PDB entry 8CO3 | X-ray diffraction, 1.68 A resolution | chains B and C of the 4 polymer chains in the assembly

Chain B (and C):
Protein: Carbonic anhydrase 12
Source organism: Homo sapiens
Notes: EC 4.2.1.1; chain C of this document is another copy of the same molecule, construct and numbering; everything in this record applies to it too
UniProt: O43570 (CAH12_HUMAN); the author numbering skips numbers that UniProt does not, so the offset changes along the chain: 3-77 = UniProt 30-104; 81-84 = UniProt 105-108; 87-269 = UniProt 109-291
Amino-acid sequence (263 residues; each row starts with the number of its first residue; note: 5 numbers in that range are skipped by the numbering (no residue carries them; nothing is unmodelled there)):
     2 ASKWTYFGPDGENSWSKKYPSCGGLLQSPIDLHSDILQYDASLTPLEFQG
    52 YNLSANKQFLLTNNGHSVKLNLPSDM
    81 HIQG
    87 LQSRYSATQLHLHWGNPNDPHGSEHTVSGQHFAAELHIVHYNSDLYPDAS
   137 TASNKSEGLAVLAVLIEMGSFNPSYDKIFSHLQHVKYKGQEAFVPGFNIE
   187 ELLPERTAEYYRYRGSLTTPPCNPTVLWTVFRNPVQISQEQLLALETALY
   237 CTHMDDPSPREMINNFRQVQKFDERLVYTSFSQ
Not modelled in the structure: 2-3, 269
Sequence notes: expression tag (2)
Disulfide bonds: Cys23-Cys208
Bound ions: Zn2+: His97, His99, His123 (together with sulfonamide)
Residues lining bound ligands: sulfonamide (V8O; 5-(5-methyl-6-quinolin-5-yl-pyridin-3-yl)thiophene-2-sulfonamide): Thr94, Gln95, His97, His99, Glu110, His123, Val125, Ala135, Ser136, Ser139, Leu145, Val147, Ser202, Leu203, Thr204, Thr205, Trp214

Interface between chain B and chain C:
Residue-residue contacts (49):
  Glu13(B) - Lys257(C)  salt bridge
  Asn14(B) - Asn14(C)
  Asn14(B) - Ser17(C)  hydrogen bond (backbone-side chain)
  Asn14(B) - Cys23(C)  hydrogen bond (side chain-backbone)
  Asn14(B) - Gly24(C)
  Asn14(B) - Arg253(C)
  Asn14(B) - Gln256(C)  hydrogen bond
  Ser15(B) - Ser17(C)
  Ser17(B) - Asn14(C)  hydrogen bond (side chain-backbone)
  Ser17(B) - Ser15(C)
  Ser17(B) - Lys18(C)
  Lys18(B) - Ser17(C)  hydrogen bond (side chain-backbone)
  Cys23(B) - Asn14(C)  hydrogen bond (backbone-side chain)
  Gly24(B) - Asn14(C)
  His34(B) - Asp105(C)  salt bridge
  Asp36(B) - Asn104(C)
  Asp36(B) - Asp105(C)
  Asp36(B) - Pro106(C)
  Asp36(B) - His107(C)  salt bridge
  Ile37(B) - Asp105(C)
  Asn104(B) - Asp36(C)
  Asn104(B) - Glu260(C)  hydrogen bond
  Asp105(B) - His34(C)  salt bridge
  Asp105(B) - Asp36(C)
  Asp105(B) - Ile37(C)
  Pro106(B) - Asp36(C)
  His107(B) - Asp36(C)  salt bridge
  Ser114(B) - Gln116(C)  hydrogen bond (backbone-side chain)
  Gly115(B) - Gly115(C)
  Gly115(B) - Gln116(C)
  Gln116(B) - Ser114(C)  hydrogen bond (side chain-backbone)
  Gln116(B) - Gln116(C)
  Asn250(B) - Lys257(C)
  Asn250(B) - Asp259(C)  hydrogen bond
  Phe252(B) - Lys257(C)  hydrogen bond (backbone-side chain)
  Arg253(B) - Asn14(C)
  Arg253(B) - Lys257(C)
  Gln254(B) - Val255(C)  hydrogen bond (side chain-backbone)
  Gln254(B) - Gln256(C)
  Gln254(B) - Lys257(C)  hydrogen bond
  Val255(B) - Gln254(C)  hydrogen bond (backbone-side chain)
  Gln256(B) - Asn14(C)  hydrogen bond
  Gln256(B) - Gln254(C)
  Lys257(B) - Glu13(C)  salt bridge
  Lys257(B) - Asn250(C)
  Lys257(B) - Phe252(C)  hydrogen bond (side chain-backbone)
  Lys257(B) - Arg253(C)
  Lys257(B) - Gln254(C)  hydrogen bond
  Asp259(B) - Asn250(C)
Interface residues without a listed pair, chain B (28 interface residues in all): Gly9, Asn102, Glu260
Interface residues without a listed pair, chain C (31 interface residues in all): Tyr7, Gly9, Pro10, Asn102, Ile249

Overview:
Chain B and chain C form an interface of 28 and 31 residues respectively, with 17 hydrogen bonds and 6 salt
bridges. Among the polar pairs are Glu13(B)-Lys257(C), His34(B)-Asp105(C) and Asp36(B)-His107(C). Bound to
chain B: sulfonamide. His97(B), His99(B) and His123(B) form the Zn2+ site.
Chain B and chain C are both Carbonic anhydrase 12 (Homo sapiens); the structure, Three dimensional structure
of human carbonic anhydrase XII in complex with sulfonamide, was determined by X-ray diffraction (same
publication as 8CO0).
